Entry 2ZTK (X-ray diffraction, 1.96 A resolution); this record covers chain A.

[Chain A]
Protein: Homocitrate synthase
From: Thermus thermophilus
Notes: EC 2.3.3.14
Reference sequence: O87198 (HOSC_THET2); numbering as in UniProt (aligned over 1-376)
Sequence (382 residues; row label = number of the first residue in the row):
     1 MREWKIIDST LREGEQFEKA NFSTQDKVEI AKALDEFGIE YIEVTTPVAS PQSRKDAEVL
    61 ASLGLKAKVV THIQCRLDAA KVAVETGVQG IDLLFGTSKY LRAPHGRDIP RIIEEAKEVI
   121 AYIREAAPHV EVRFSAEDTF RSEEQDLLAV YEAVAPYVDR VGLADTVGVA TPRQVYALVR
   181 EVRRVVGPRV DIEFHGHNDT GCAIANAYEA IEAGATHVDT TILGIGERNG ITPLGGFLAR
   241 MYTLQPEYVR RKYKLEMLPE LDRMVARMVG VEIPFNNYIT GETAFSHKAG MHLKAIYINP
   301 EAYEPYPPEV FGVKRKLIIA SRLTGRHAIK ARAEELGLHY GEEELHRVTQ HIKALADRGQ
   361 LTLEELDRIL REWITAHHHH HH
Disordered / not traced: 98-105, 321-382
Construct notes: expression tag (377-382)
UniProt features mapped onto this chain:
  - active site: His292 (Proton acceptor)
  - binding site (2-oxoglutarate): Arg12, His72, Arg133, Thr166
  - binding site (Mg(2+)): Glu13, His195, His197
  - binding site (L-lysine): Asp92, Ser135, Thr166
  - mutagenesis: His72 (H72L: Significant decrease in sensitivity to lysine inhibition. Large decrease in affinity for 2-oxoglutarate. Almost no effect on affinity for acetyl-CoA and on turnover number)
Bound ions: Cu ion: Glu13, His195, His197 (together with 3-hydroxy-3-carboxy-adipic acid)
Residues lining bound ligands: 3-hydroxy-3-carboxy-adipic acid (HCA): Arg12, Glu13, Gln16, His72, Leu94, Arg133, Ser135, Glu137, Ala164, Thr166, His195, His197, His292, Tyr303
From the paper describing this entry:
  - Cu ion coordination: Glu13, His195, His197
  - binding site for 3-hydroxy-3-carboxy-adipic acid: Gln16, His292
  - catalytic residues: His292
  - catalytic residues: Arg12 (citing earlier work)
  - interface residues: Glu137
  - contacts within the chain: His292-Tyr303 (pi stacking)
  - catalytic residues: Glu137 (proposed by the authors, not directly observed)
  - mutagenesis - H72L: unchanged catalytic activity
  - specificity-determining residues: His72 (by similarity / conservation)
  - allosteric site: His72

[In short]
Chain A binds 3-hydroxy-3-carboxy-adipic acid. The Cu ion site is built by Glu13, His195 and His197. From
UniProt: active-site residue His292, 4 residues binding 2-oxoglutarate, 3 Mg2+-binding residues and 3
L-lysine-binding residues. From the paper: catalytic residues His292, Arg12 and Glu137; H72L leaves catalytic
activity unchanged.
Chain A is Homocitrate synthase (Thermus thermophilus); the structure, Crystal structure of homocitrate
synthase from Thermus thermophilus complexed with homocitrate, was determined by X-ray diffraction together
with 3A9I and 2ZTJ from the same study.
